5HQ2 - chains A and J of the 8 polymer chains in the assembly; structure by X-ray diffraction, 4.50 A resolution (low resolution: residue-level contacts below are approximate; hydrogen-bond / salt-bridge calls are withheld).

Chain A:
Name: Histone H3.2
Organism: Xenopus laevis
UniProtKB: P84233 (H32_XENLA); residues 1-135 here correspond to UniProt positions 2-136 (UniProt number = residue number + 1)
Sequence (135 residues; row label = number of the first residue in the row):
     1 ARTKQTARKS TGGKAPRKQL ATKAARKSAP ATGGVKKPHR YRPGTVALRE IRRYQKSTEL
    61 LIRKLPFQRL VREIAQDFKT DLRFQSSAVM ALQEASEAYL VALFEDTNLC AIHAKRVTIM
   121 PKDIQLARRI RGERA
Unresolved in the structure: 1-36
Sequence notes: conflict Ala102 (Gly103 in P84233)
UniProt features mapped onto this chain:
  - modified residue: Arg2 (Asymmetric dimethylarginine), Thr3 (Phosphothreonine), Lys4 (Allysine), Gln5 (5-glutamyl dopamine), Thr6 (Phosphothreonine), Arg8 (Citrulline), Lys9 (N6,N6,N6-trimethyllysine), Ser10 (ADP-ribosylserine), Thr11 (Phosphothreonine), Lys14 (N6-(2-hydroxyisobutyryl)lysine), Arg17 (Asymmetric dimethylarginine), Lys18 (N6-(2-hydroxyisobutyryl)lysine), Lys23 (N6-(2-hydroxyisobutyryl)lysine), Arg26 (Citrulline), Lys27 (N6,N6,N6-trimethyllysine), Ser28 (ADP-ribosylserine), Lys36 (N6,N6,N6-trimethyllysine), Lys37 (N6-methyllysine), Tyr41 (Phosphotyrosine), Lys56 (N6,N6,N6-trimethyllysine) and 8 more in UniProt
  - lipidation: Cys110 (S-palmitoyl cysteine)

Chain J:
Molecule: 149-nt DNA strand
Organism: synthetic construct
Sequence (149 nucleotides; row label = number of the first residue in the row; numbers below 1 keep their minus sign (DA-74 is residue -74)):
   -74 ATCAGGATGT ATATATCTGA CACGTGCCTG GAGACTAGGG AGTAATCCCC TTGGCGGTTA
   -14 AAACGCGGGG GACAGCGCGT ACGTGCGTTT AAGCGGTGCT AGAGCTGTCT ACGACCAATT
    46 GAGCGGCCTC GGCACCGGGA TTCTCCGAT
Unresolved in the structure: -74 to -73, -39 to 0, 40-74

Chain A / chain J interface:
Pairs across the interface (17; chain A residue first):
  His39(A) - DA-68(J)
  His39(A) - DT-67(J)
  Arg40(A) - DG10(J)
  Tyr41(A) - DT9(J)
  Tyr41(A) - DG10(J)
  Pro43(A) - DG8(J)
  Pro43(A) - DT9(J)
  Gly44(A) - DG8(J)
  Gly44(A) - DT9(J)
  Thr45(A) - DT9(J)
  Val46(A) - DT9(J)
  Ala47(A) - DT9(J)
  Arg63(A) - DA17(J)
  Arg63(A) - DG18(J)
  Lys64(A) - DG18(J)
  Leu65(A) - DA17(J)
  Leu65(A) - DG18(J)
Other interface residues (no listed pair), chain A (12 interface residues in all): Arg42

Summary:
The interface between chain A and chain J involves 12 residues on one side and 7 on the other.
Here chain A is Histone H3.2 (Xenopus laevis) and chain J is a 149-nt DNA strand (synthetic construct). Entry
5HQ2 (Structural model of Set8 histone H4 Lys20 methyltransferase bound to nucleosome core particle) was
determined by X-ray diffraction.
